9OK6 - chains B and C of the 3 polymer chains in the assembly; structure by X-ray diffraction, 2.78 A resolution.

[Chain B (and C)]
Name: Tumor necrosis factor
Organism: Homo sapiens
Notes: chain C of this document is another copy of the same molecule, construct and numbering; everything in this record applies to it too
UniProtKB: P01375 (TNFA_HUMAN); residues 1-157 here correspond to UniProt positions 77-233 (UniProt number = residue number + 76)
Amino-acid sequence (158 residues; each row starts with the number of its first residue; numbering starts at 0):
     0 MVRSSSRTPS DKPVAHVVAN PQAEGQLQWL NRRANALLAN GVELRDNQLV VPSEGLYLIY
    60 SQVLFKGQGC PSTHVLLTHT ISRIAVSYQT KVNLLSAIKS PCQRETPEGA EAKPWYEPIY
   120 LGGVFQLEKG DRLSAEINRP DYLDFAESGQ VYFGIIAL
Disordered / not traced: 0-9, 32-40, 102-110 (chain C: 0-7, 105-111)
Sequence notes: initiating methionine (0)
Swiss-Prot annotation at these positions:
  - glycosylation: Ser4 (O-linked (GalNAc...) serine)
Disulfide bonds: Cys69-Cys101
Residues lining bound ligands: A1CCE ((4S,8aR)-7-{5-[(6R,13R,14S)-5,14-dihydro-7H-6,14-methanopyrido[3',2':4,5]imidazo[1,2-b][2,5]benzodiazocin-11-yl]pyrimidin-2-yl}hexahydroimidazo[1,5-a]pyrazin-3(2H)-one): Leu57, Tyr59, Ser60, Tyr119, Leu120, Gly121, Tyr151, Ile155, Leu157

[How chain B and chain C interact]
Contacting residue pairs - 44 pairs, chain B then chain C:
  Leu55(B) with Val13(C), hydrophobic; Leu36(C), hydrophobic
  Leu57(B) with Ile155(C), hydrophobic
  Ser71(B) with Lys112(C), hydrogen bond (backbone-side chain)
  His73(B) with Lys112(C); Pro113(C), hydrogen bond (side chain-backbone)
  Leu75(B) with Tyr115(C), hydrophobic
  Arg82(B) with Asn34(C), hydrogen bond
  Val91(B) with Asn34(C)
  Asn92(B) with Ser147(C), hydrogen bond (side chain-backbone)
  Leu93(B) with Asn34(C); Gly148(C)
  Leu94(B) with Gly148(C); Tyr151(C)
  Ser95(B) with Gln61(C), hydrogen bond (backbone-side chain); Gly148(C), hydrogen bond (backbone-backbone); Gln149(C)
  Ala96(B) with Gln61(C)
  Ile97(B) with Leu63(C); Tyr115(C); Pro117(C); Gln149(C)
  Lys98(B) with Pro117(C)
  Ser99(B) with Trp114(C); Tyr115(C), hydrogen bond (side chain-backbone)
  Tyr119(B) with Gln61(C); Tyr119(C), hydrophobic
  Leu120(B) with Gln61(C)
  Gly121(B) with Tyr59(C); Tyr119(C), hydrogen bond (backbone-side chain); Tyr151(C)
  Gly122(B) with Tyr59(C)
  Val123(B) with Ala14(C); His15(C); Tyr59(C), hydrogen bond (backbone-side chain); Ile154(C); Ile155(C), hydrophobic
  Phe124(B) with His15(C); Asn34(C)
  Gln125(B) with Leu36(C)
  Leu157(B) with Ser9(C), hydrogen bond (backbone-side chain); Lys11(C); Val13(C), hydrophobic; Ile155(C), hydrophobic
Interface residues without a listed pair, chain B (24 interface residues in all): Thr72
Interface residues without a listed pair, chain C (26 interface residues in all): Asn39, Leu57, Glu116, Glu146

[In short]
Chain B and chain C form an interface of 24 and 26 residues respectively; the contacts include 10 hydrogen
bonds. Polar pairs include Ser71(B)-Lys112(C), His73(B)-Pro113(C) and Arg82(B)-Asn34(C). Ligands of chain B:
compound A1CCE.
Both chains are Tumor necrosis factor (Homo sapiens). Entry 9OK6 (Crystal structure of TNF alpha in complex
with compound 19) was determined by X-ray diffraction (same publication as 9OJO, 9OJS and 9OJY).
